PDB entry 5V6X | X-ray diffraction, 2.76 A resolution | chains A and C

[Chain A]
Molecule: Pyrrolysine--tRNA ligase
Source organism: Methanosarcina mazei (strain ATCC BAA-159 / DSM 3647 / Goe1 / Go1 / JCM 11833 / OCM 88)
Notes: EC 6.1.1.26
Reference sequence: Q8PWY1 (PYLS_METMA); residues 1-101 here = UniProt positions 1-101
Sequence (109 residues; row label = number of the first residue in the row; numbers below 1 keep their minus sign (Met-7 is residue -7)):
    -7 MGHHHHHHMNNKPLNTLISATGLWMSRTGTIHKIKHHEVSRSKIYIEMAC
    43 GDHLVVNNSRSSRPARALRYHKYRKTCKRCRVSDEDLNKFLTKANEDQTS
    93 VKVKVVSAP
Not modelled in the structure: -7 to 1, 86-101
Construct notes: expression tag (-7 to 0); engineered mutation Asn2 (Asp in Q8PWY1), Asn3 (Lys in Q8PWY1), Pro56 (Thr in Q8PWY1), Tyr62 (His in Q8PWY1)
Metal / ion sites: Zn2+: His24, Cys42, Cys69, Cys72

[Chain C]
Molecule: 72-nt RNA strand
Sequence (72 nucleotides; each row starts with the number of its first residue; note: 4 numbers in that range are skipped by the numbering (no residue carries them; nothing is unmodelled there)):
     1 GGAAACC
     9 UGAUCAU
    18 GUAGAUCGAAUGGACUCUAAAUCCGUUCAG
    49 CCGGGUUAGAUUCCCGGGGUUUCCGCCA
Not modelled in the structure: 75-76

[Chain A / chain C interface]
Contacting residue pairs (38):
  Asn3(A) - G52(C)  phosphate contact
  Trp16(A) - C45(C)  hydrogen bond to the phosphate
  Ser18(A) - U44(C)  hydrogen bond to the phosphate
  Ser18(A) - C45(C)  phosphate contact
  Arg19(A) - C45(C)  hydrogen bond to the phosphate
  Arg19(A) - A46(C)  salt bridge to the phosphate
  Thr20(A) - U44(C)  hydrogen bond to the phosphate
  Thr22(A) - U44(C)  phosphate contact
  His24(A) - U43(C)  phosphate contact
  His24(A) - U44(C)  salt bridge to the phosphate
  Asp44(A) - U43(C)  hydrogen bond to the sugar
  Asp44(A) - U44(C)  sugar contact
  Leu46(A) - U44(C)  sugar contact
  Val48(A) - C45(C)  phosphate contact
  Asn49(A) - G47(C)  hydrogen bond to the phosphate
  Ser51(A) - G47(C)  sugar contact
  Ser51(A) - C50(C)  hydrogen bond to the phosphate
  Arg52(A) - G51(C)  salt bridge to the phosphate
  Arg52(A) - G52(C)  salt bridge to the phosphate
  Ser53(A) - G47(C)  base contact
  Ser53(A) - C50(C)  phosphate contact
  Ser53(A) - U59(C)  sugar contact
  Ser54(A) - A46(C)  sugar contact
  Ser54(A) - G47(C)  phosphate contact
  Arg55(A) - A20(C)  hydrogen bond to the phosphate
  Arg55(A) - G21(C)  salt bridge to the phosphate
  Arg55(A) - A46(C)  hydrogen bond to the sugar
  Arg55(A) - G47(C)  hydrogen bond to the base
  Pro56(A) - A46(C)  phosphate contact
  Arg58(A) - G21(C)  salt bridge to the phosphate
  Arg58(A) - G47(C)  hydrogen bond to the base
  Arg58(A) - U59(C)  salt bridge to the phosphate
  Tyr62(A) - A20(C)  sugar contact
  Tyr62(A) - G21(C)  hydrogen bond to the phosphate
  Lys64(A) - A20(C)  base contact
  Tyr65(A) - A20(C)  hydrogen bond to the base
  Arg66(A) - A20(C)  hydrogen bond to the base
  Lys67(A) - U43(C)  salt bridge to the phosphate
Interface residues without a listed pair, chain A (25 interface residues in all): Met17, Gly21
Interface residues without a listed pair, chain C (12 interface residues in all): A58

[In short]
25 residues of chain A face 12 of chain C across their interface; the contacts include 14 hydrogen bonds and 8
salt bridges. Polar pairs include Arg55(A)-G47(C), Arg58(A)-G47(C) and Tyr65(A)-A20(C). His24(A), Cys42(A),
Cys69(A) and Cys72(A) form the Zn2+ site.
Chain A is Pyrrolysine--tRNA ligase (Methanosarcina mazei (strain ATCC BAA-159 / DSM 3647 / Goe1 / Go1 / JCM
11833 / OCM 88)) and chain C is a 72-nt RNA strand; the structure, Crystal structure of the tRNA binding
domain of Pyrrolysyl-tRNA synthetase mutant (32A NTD) bound to tRNA(Pyl), was determined by X-ray diffraction,
deposited together with 5UD5.
